Entry 5X21 (X-ray diffraction, 3.32 A resolution); this record covers chains A and C of the 9 polymer chains in the assembly.

[Chain A]
Protein: DNA-directed RNA polymerase subunit alpha
Organism: Thermus thermophilus
Notes: EC 2.7.7.6
UniProt: Q9Z9H6 (RPOA_THETH); residue numbers follow UniProt; this construct covers 1-315
Sequence (315 residues; row label = number of the first residue in the row):
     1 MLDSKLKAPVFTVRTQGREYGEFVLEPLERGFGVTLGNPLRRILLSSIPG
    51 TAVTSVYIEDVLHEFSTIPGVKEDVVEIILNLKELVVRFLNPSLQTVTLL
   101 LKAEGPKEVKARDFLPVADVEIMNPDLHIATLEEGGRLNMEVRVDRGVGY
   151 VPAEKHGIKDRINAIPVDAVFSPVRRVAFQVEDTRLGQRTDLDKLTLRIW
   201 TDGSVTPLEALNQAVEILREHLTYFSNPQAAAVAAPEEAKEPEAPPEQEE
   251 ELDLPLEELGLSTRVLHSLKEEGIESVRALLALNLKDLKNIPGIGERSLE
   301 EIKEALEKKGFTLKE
Disordered / not traced: 1-3, 230-315

[Chain C]
Protein: DNA-directed RNA polymerase subunit beta
Organism: Thermus thermophilus (strain HB8 / ATCC 27634 / DSM 579)
Notes: EC 2.7.7.6
UniProt: Q8RQE9 (RPOB_THET8); numbering as in UniProt (aligned over 1-1119)
Sequence (1119 residues; numbered 1 to 1119; the number before each row is that of its first residue):
     1 MEIKRFGRIREVIPLPPLTEIQVESYRRALQADVPPEKRENVGIQAAFRE
    51 TFPIEEEDKGKGGLVLDFLEYRLGEPPFPQDECREKDLTYQAPLYARLQL
   101 IHKDTGLIKEDEVFLGHIPLMTEDGSFIINGADRVIVSQIHRSPGVYFTP
   151 DPARPGRYIASIIPLPKRGPWIDLEVEPNGVVSMKVNKRKFPLVLLLRVL
   201 GYDQETLARELGAYGELVQGLMDESVFAMRPEEALIRLFTLLRPGDPPKR
   251 DKAVAYVYGLIADPRRYDLGEAGRYKAEEKLGIRLSGRTLARFEDGEFKD
   301 EVFLPTLRYLFALTAGVPGHEVDDIDHLGNRRIRTVGELMTDQFRVGLAR
   351 LARGVRERMLMGSEDSLTPAKLVNSRPLEAAIREFFSRSQLSQFKDETNP
   401 LSSLRHKRRISALGPGGLTRERAGFDVRDVHRTHYGRICPVETPEGANIG
   451 LITSLAAYARVDELGFIRTPYRRVVGGVVTDEVVYMTATEEDRYTIAQAN
   501 TPLEGNRIAAERVVARRKGEPVIVSPEEVEFMDVSPKQVFSVNTNLIPFL
   551 EHDDANRALMGSNMQTQAVPLIRAQAPVVMTGLEERVVRDSLAALYAEED
   601 GEVAKVDGNRIVVRYEDGRLVEYPLRRFYRSNQGTALDQRPRVVVGQRVR
   651 KGDLLADGPASENGFLALGQNVLVAIMPFDGYNFEDAIVISEELLKRDFY
   701 TSIHIERYEIEARDTKLGPERITRDIPHLSEAALRDLDEEGVVRIGAEVK
   751 PGDILVGRTSFKGESEPTPEERLLRSIFGEKARDVKDTSLRVPPGEGGIV
   801 VRTVRLRRGDPGVELKPGVREVVRVYVAQKRKLQVGDKLANRHGNKGVVA
   851 KILPVEDMPHLPDGTPVDVILNPLGVPSRMNLGQILETHLGLAGYFLGQR
   901 YISPIFDGAKEPEIKELLAQAFEVYFGKRKGEGFGVDKREVEVLRRAEKL
   951 GLVTPGKTPEEQLKELFLQGKVVLYDGRTGEPIEGPIVVGQMFIMKLYHM
  1001 VEDKMHARSTGPYSLITQQPLGGKAQFGGQRFGEMEVWALEAYGAAHTLQ
  1051 EMLTLKSDDIEGRNAAYEAIIKGEDVPEPSVPESFRVLVKELQALALDVQ
  1101 TLDEKDNPVDIFEGLASKR
Disordered / not traced: 57-63, 1119

[Interface between chain A and chain C]
Contacting residue pairs (81; chain A residue first):
  Glu22(A) - Phe934(C)
  Val34(A) - Thr979(C)
  Val34(A) - Gly980(C)
  Asn38(A) - Gly977(C)  hydrogen bond (side chain-backbone)
  Asn38(A) - Arg978(C)  hydrogen bond (side chain-backbone)
  Asn38(A) - Thr979(C)  hydrogen bond (side chain-backbone)
  Asn38(A) - Gly980(C)  hydrogen bond (side chain-backbone)
  Arg41(A) - His860(C)  hydrogen bond
  Arg41(A) - Gly864(C)  hydrogen bond (side chain-backbone)
  Arg42(A) - Glu856(C)  hydrogen bond (side chain-backbone)
  Arg42(A) - Asp857(C)  salt bridge
  Arg42(A) - Gly977(C)  hydrogen bond (side chain-backbone)
  Arg42(A) - Arg978(C)
  Leu45(A) - Val855(C)
  Ser46(A) - Glu856(C)
  Leu62(A) - Ile745(C)
  His63(A) - Gly746(C)
  His63(A) - Ile799(C)
  His63(A) - Val800(C)
  His63(A) - Val801(C)
  Glu64(A) - Lys830(C)
  Phe65(A) - Phe628(C)
  Phe65(A) - Ile703(C)  hydrophobic
  Phe65(A) - Ile799(C)  hydrophobic
  Phe65(A) - Val801(C)  hydrophobic
  Phe65(A) - Lys830(C)
  Thr67(A) - Gly608(C)
  Thr67(A) - Asn609(C)  hydrogen bond
  Ile68(A) - Asp607(C)
  Pro69(A) - Asp607(C)
  Gly70(A) - Val606(C)
  Gly70(A) - Asp607(C)  hydrogen bond (backbone-side chain)
  Val71(A) - Asp607(C)  hydrogen bond (backbone-side chain)
  Val71(A) - Gly608(C)  hydrogen bond (backbone-backbone)
  Lys72(A) - Val606(C)
  Lys72(A) - Gly608(C)
  Lys72(A) - Pro641(C)
  Lys72(A) - Val643(C)  hydrogen bond (side chain-backbone)
  Asp74(A) - Arg627(C)  salt bridge
  Asp74(A) - Arg640(C)  salt bridge
  Glu77(A) - Arg640(C)  salt bridge
  Leu80(A) - Arg573(C)
  Leu80(A) - Asp698(C)
  Lys83(A) - Lys696(C)  hydrogen bond (side chain-backbone)
  Lys83(A) - Asp698(C)  salt bridge
  Glu133(A) - Lys605(C)
  Glu133(A) - Val606(C)
  Glu133(A) - Arg610(C)  salt bridge
  Glu133(A) - Val645(C)
  Tyr150(A) - Glu692(C)
  Tyr150(A) - Leu695(C)  hydrogen bond (side chain-backbone)
  Tyr150(A) - Lys696(C)
  Tyr150(A) - Lys832(C)
  Glu154(A) - Lys830(C)  salt bridge
  Glu154(A) - Lys832(C)  salt bridge
  Asp168(A) - Asp698(C)
  Asp168(A) - Lys830(C)  salt bridge
  Asp168(A) - Lys832(C)  salt bridge
  Arg176(A) - Asp863(C)  hydrogen bond (side chain-backbone)
  Arg176(A) - Gly864(C)
  Arg176(A) - Thr865(C)  hydrogen bond
  Val177(A) - Gly864(C)
  Ala178(A) - Asp863(C)
  Ala178(A) - Gly864(C)
  Phe179(A) - Arg939(C)  hydrogen bond (backbone-side chain)
  Gln180(A) - Arg929(C)
  Gln180(A) - Gly935(C)  hydrogen bond (side chain-backbone)
  Gln180(A) - Asp937(C)
  Val181(A) - Asp937(C)  hydrogen bond (backbone-side chain)
  Val181(A) - Lys938(C)  hydrogen bond (backbone-backbone)
  Val181(A) - Arg939(C)
  Glu182(A) - Phe934(C)
  Glu182(A) - Gly935(C)  hydrogen bond (side chain-backbone)
  Glu182(A) - Lys938(C)
  Asp183(A) - Lys938(C)  salt bridge
  Asp191(A) - Lys938(C)  salt bridge
  Leu192(A) - Lys938(C)  hydrogen bond (backbone-side chain)
  Asp193(A) - Lys938(C)
  Thr196(A) - Phe934(C)
  Arg198(A) - Glu932(C)  salt bridge
  Arg198(A) - Phe934(C)
Other interface residues (no listed pair), chain A (46 interface residues in all): Arg30, Ser66, Val76, Thr131, Ala153, Ile162, Val170, Trp200
Other interface residues (no listed pair), chain C (55 interface residues in all): Ile572, Ala604, Arg642, Val644, Arg744, Ala828, Gln829, Pro862, Gly933, Val936, Asp976, Glu981

[Overview]
46 residues of chain A and 55 residues of chain C are in contact; the contacts include 23 hydrogen bonds and
13 salt bridges. Among the polar pairs are Arg42(A)-Asp857(C), Asp74(A)-Arg627(C) and Asp74(A)-Arg640(C).
Chain A is DNA-directed RNA polymerase subunit alpha (Thermus thermophilus) and chain C is DNA-directed RNA
polymerase subunit beta (Thermus thermophilus (strain HB8 / ATCC 27634 / DSM 579)); the structure, Crystal
structure of Thermus thermophilus transcription initiation complex with GpA and pseudouridimycin (PUM), was
determined by X-ray diffraction (same publication as 5X22).
